PDB entry 3AZK | X-ray diffraction, 3.20 A resolution | chains G and I of the 10 polymer chains in the assembly

[Chain G]
Name: Histone H2A type 1-B/E
Source organism: Homo sapiens
Reference sequence: P04908 (H2A1B_HUMAN); residues 0-129 here correspond to UniProt positions 1-130 (UniProt number = residue number + 1)
Chain sequence (133 residues; row label = number of the first residue in the row; numbers below 1 keep their minus sign (Gly-3 is residue -3)):
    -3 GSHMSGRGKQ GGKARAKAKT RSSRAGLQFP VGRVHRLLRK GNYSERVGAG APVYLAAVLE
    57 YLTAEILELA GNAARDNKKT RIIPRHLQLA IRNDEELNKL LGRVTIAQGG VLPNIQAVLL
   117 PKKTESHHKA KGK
Unresolved in the structure: -3 to 13, 119-129
Sequence notes: expression tag (-3 to -1)

[Chain I]
Molecule: 146-nt DNA strand
Sequence (146 nucleotides; numbered 1 to 146; the number before each row is that of its first residue):
     1 ATCAATATCC ACCTGCAGAT TCTACCAAAA GTGTATTTGG AAACTGCTCC ATCAAAAGGC
    61 ATGTTCAGCT GAATTCAGCT GAACATGCCT TTTGATGGAG CAGTTTCCAA ATACACTTTT
   121 GGTAGAATCT GCAGGTGGAT ATTGAT
Unresolved in the structure: 146
Metal / ion sites: Mn2+ site 1 near DG100 (its only coordinating residue here); Mn2+ site 2 near DG121 (its only coordinating residue here); Mn2+ site 3 near DA133 (its only coordinating residue here)

[How chain G and chain I interact]
Contacting residue pairs (15):
  Arg29(G) with DG121(I), hydrogen bond to the phosphate; DG122(I), salt bridge to the phosphate
  Arg35(G) with DT112(I), salt bridge to the phosphate
  Arg42(G) with DA111(I), hydrogen bond to the sugar; DT112(I), phosphate contact
  Val43(G) with DA111(I), sugar contact; DT112(I), hydrogen bond to the phosphate
  Gly44(G) with DA111(I), phosphate contact
  Ala45(G) with DA111(I), hydrogen bond to the phosphate
  Lys75(G) with DG131(I), phosphate contact; DC132(I), salt bridge to the phosphate
  Thr76(G) with DT130(I), sugar contact; DG131(I), hydrogen bond to the phosphate
  Arg77(G) with DT130(I), sugar contact; DG131(I), hydrogen bond to the phosphate
Interface residues without a listed pair, chain G (10 interface residues in all): Glu41

[Summary]
10 residues of chain G and 7 residues of chain I are in contact, with 6 hydrogen bonds and 3 salt bridges.
Among the polar pairs are Arg42(G)-DA111(I), Arg29(G)-DG121(I) and Val43(G)-DT112(I).
Chain G is Histone H2A type 1-B/E (Homo sapiens) and chain I is a 146-nt DNA strand; the structure, Crystal
Structure of Human Nucleosome Core Particle Containing H4K59Q mutation, was determined by X-ray diffraction,
deposited together with 3AYW, 3AZE, 3AZF, 3AZG, 3AZH, 3AZJ and 3 further entries.
